Entry 5OY7 (X-ray diffraction, 5.77 A resolution (low resolution: residue-level contacts below are approximate; hydrogen-bond / salt-bridge calls are withheld)); this record covers chains E and h of the 34 polymer chains in the assembly.

[Chain E]
Molecule: Histone H3
From: Xenopus laevis
Reference sequence: Q92133 (Q92133_XENLA); residues 1-135 here correspond to UniProt positions 2-136 (UniProt number = residue number + 1)
Sequence (135 residues; row label = number of the first residue in the row):
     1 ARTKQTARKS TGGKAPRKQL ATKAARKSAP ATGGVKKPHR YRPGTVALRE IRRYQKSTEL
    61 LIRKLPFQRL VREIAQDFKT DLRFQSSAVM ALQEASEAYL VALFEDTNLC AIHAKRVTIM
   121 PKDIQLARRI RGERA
Disordered / not traced: 1-38
Sequence notes: conflict Ala102 (Gly103 in Q92133), Ala111 (Gly112 in Q92133)

[Chain h]
Molecule: 628-nt DNA strand
From: synthetic construct
Sequence (628 nucleotides; each row starts with the number of its first residue; numbers below 1 keep their minus sign (DA-625 is residue -625)):
  -625 ATCGCACAGG ATGTATATAT CTGACACGTG CCTGGAGACT AGGGAGTAAT CCCCTTGGCG
  -565 GTTAAAACGC GGGGGACAGC GCGTACGTGC GTTTAAGCGG TGCTAGAGCT GTCTACGACC
  -505 AATTGAGCGG CCTCGGCA
 -488A C
  -487 CGGGATTCTC CAGGGAGTAC TGCACAGGAT GTATATATCT GACACGTGCC TGGAGACTAG
  -427 GGAGTAATCC CCTTGGCGGT TAAAACGCGG GGGACAGCGC GTACGTGCGT TTAAGCGGTG
  -367 CTAGAGCTGT CTACGACCAA TTGAGCGGCC TCGGC
 -333A A
  -332 CCGGGATTCT CCAGGGAGTA CTGCACAGGA TGTATATATC TGACACGTGC CTGGAGACTA
  -272 GGGAGTAATC CCCTTGGCGG TTAAAACGCG GGGGACAGCG CGTACGTGCG TTTAAGCGGT
  -212 GCTAGAGCTG TCTACGACCA ATTGAGCGGC CTCGGCA
 -176A C
  -175 CGGGATTCTC CAGGGAGTAC TGCACAGGAT GTATATATCT GACACGTGCC TGGAGACTAG
  -115 GGAGTAATCC CCTTGGCGGT TAAAACGCGG GGGACAGCGC GTACGTGCGT TTAAGCGGTG
   -55 CTAGAGCTGT CTACGACCAA TTGAGCGGCC TCGGCACCGG GATTCTCCAG GGGAT
Disordered / not traced: -625 to -623, -488A, -333A, -176A, -3 to -1

[Interface between chain E and chain h]
Contacting residue pairs (29):
  His39(E) with DC-322(h); DC-321(h); DA-320(h)
  Arg40(E) with DG-399(h); DC-321(h); DA-320(h)
  Tyr41(E) with DC-322(h); DC-321(h)
  Arg42(E) with DG-396(h); DC-321(h)
  Pro43(E) with DG-397(h)
  Thr45(E) with DC-322(h); DC-321(h)
  Arg63(E) with DA-405(h); DA-404(h)
  Arg72(E) with DT-414(h)
  Arg83(E) with DT-415(h); DT-414(h)
  Phe84(E) with DT-415(h); DT-414(h)
  Gln85(E) with DT-415(h)
  Ser86(E) with DT-415(h)
  Arg116(E) with DA-394(h); DC-393(h)
  Val117(E) with DA-394(h)
  Thr118(E) with DG-395(h); DA-394(h)
  Met120(E) with DA-394(h); DC-393(h)
Interface residues without a listed pair, chain E (18 interface residues in all): Leu82, Lys115
Interface residues without a listed pair, chain h (14 interface residues in all): DT-323

[Summary]
Chain E and chain h form an interface of 18 and 14 residues respectively.
Chain E is Histone H3 (Xenopus laevis) and chain h is a 628-nt DNA strand (synthetic construct); the
structure, Structure of the 4_601_157 tetranucleosome (P1 form), was determined by X-ray diffraction,
deposited together with 5OXV.
